Entry 2QYF (X-ray diffraction, 2.30 A resolution); this record covers chains A and E of the 3 polymer chains in the assembly.

== Chain A ==
Name: Mitotic spindle assembly checkpoint protein MAD2A
From: Homo sapiens
UniProt: Q13257 (MD2L1_HUMAN); residue numbers follow UniProt; this construct covers 1-205
Amino-acid sequence (206 residues; each row starts with the number of its first residue; numbering starts at 0):
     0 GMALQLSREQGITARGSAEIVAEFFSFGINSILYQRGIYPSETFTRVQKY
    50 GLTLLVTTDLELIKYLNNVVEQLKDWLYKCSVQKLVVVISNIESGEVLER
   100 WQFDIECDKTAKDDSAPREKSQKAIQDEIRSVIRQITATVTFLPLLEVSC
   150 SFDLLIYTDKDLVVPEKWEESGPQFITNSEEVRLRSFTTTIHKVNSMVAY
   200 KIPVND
Disordered / not traced: 0-8
Disulfides: Cys-79/Cys-106
Modified residues: Mse-196 (selenomethionine; parent Met)
Sequence notes: expression tag (0); engineered mutation Ala-13 (Leu in Q13257)
Swiss-Prot annotation at these positions:
  - region: Ser-195 to Asp-205 (Required for assuming the closed conformation and for interaction with CDC20)
  - modified residue: Ala-2 (N-acetylalanine), Ser-6 (Phosphoserine), Ser-130 (Phosphoserine), Ser-170 (Phosphoserine), Ser-178 (Phosphoserine), Ser-185 (Phosphoserine), Ser-195 (Phosphoserine)
What the authors report for this chain:
  - mutagenesis - L13A: unchanged binding to p31comet
  - mutagenesis - L13A: unchanged binding to Cdc20
  - mutagenesis - L13A: decreased stability (proposed by the authors, not directly observed)
  - contacts within the chain: Arg-35/Glu-98 (salt bridge)

== Chain E ==
Name: peptide
Amino-acid sequence (12 residues; numbered 1 to 12; the number before each row is that of its first residue):
     1 SWYSYPPPQRAV
Disordered / not traced: 12

== How chain A and chain E interact ==
Residue-residue contacts (47):
  Ile-37(A) with Arg-10(E), hydrogen bond (backbone-side chain)
  Tyr-38(A) with Arg-10(E)
  Glu-60(A) with Pro-8(E); Gln-9(E)
  Tyr-64(A) with Tyr-5(E), hydrogen bond (side chain-backbone); Pro-6(E); Pro-7(E); Pro-8(E)
  Asn-67(A) with Tyr-5(E)
  Val-68(A) with Tyr-5(E), hydrophobic
  Lys-83(A) with Trp-2(E)
  Val-85(A) with Trp-2(E), hydrophobic
  Arg-99(A) with Trp-2(E)
  Cys-149(A) with Arg-10(E)
  Phe-151(A) with Pro-7(E)
  Asp-152(A) with Ser-4(E), hydrogen bond; Tyr-5(E); Pro-6(E); Pro-7(E)
  Leu-153(A) with Ser-4(E); Tyr-5(E), hydrogen bond (backbone-backbone)
  Leu-154(A) with Trp-2(E), hydrophobic; Tyr-3(E); Ser-4(E)
  Ile-155(A) with Ser-1(E); Trp-2(E); Tyr-3(E), hydrogen bond (backbone-backbone)
  Tyr-156(A) with Ser-1(E); Trp-2(E)
  Thr-157(A) with Ser-1(E), hydrogen bond (backbone-backbone); Tyr-3(E)
  Asp-160(A) with Ser-1(E), hydrogen bond; Tyr-3(E), hydrogen bond
  Val-163(A) with Tyr-3(E), hydrophobic
  Lys-166(A) with Tyr-5(E)
  Trp-167(A) with Tyr-3(E); Ser-4(E); Tyr-5(E), hydrophobic
  Glu-168(A) with Tyr-3(E); Ser-4(E), hydrogen bond (backbone-backbone); Pro-6(E)
  Glu-169(A) with Trp-2(E); Tyr-3(E)
  Ser-170(A) with Trp-2(E), hydrogen bond (backbone-backbone); Ser-4(E)
  Gly-171(A) with Trp-2(E)
  Pro-172(A) with Trp-2(E)
Also at the interface, not in a pair above, chain A (29 interface residues in all): Leu-61, Gln-101, Ser-150

== Summary ==
Chain A and chain E form an interface of 29 and 10 residues respectively; the contacts include 10 hydrogen
bonds. Polar pairs include Ile-37(A)/Arg-10(E), Tyr-64(A)/Tyr-5(E) and Asp-152(A)/Ser-4(E). The paper reports
that L13A of chain A reduces stability; contacts within the chain involving Arg-35(A), Glu-98(A) and Cys-79(A)
among others.
Chain A is Mitotic spindle assembly checkpoint protein MAD2A (Homo sapiens) and chain E is peptide; the
structure, Crystal structure of the Mad2/p31(comet)/Mad2-binding peptide ternary complex, was determined by
X-ray diffraction.
